Entry 5VHI (electron microscopy, 6.80 A resolution (low resolution: residue-level contacts below are approximate; hydrogen-bond / salt-bridge calls are withheld)); this record covers chains Z and c of the 19 polymer chains in the assembly.

# Chain Z
Name: 26S proteasome non-ATPase regulatory subunit 7
Organism: Homo sapiens
UniProtKB: P51665 (PSMD7_HUMAN); residue numbers follow UniProt; this construct covers 5-290
Chain sequence (286 residues; row label = number of the first residue in the row):
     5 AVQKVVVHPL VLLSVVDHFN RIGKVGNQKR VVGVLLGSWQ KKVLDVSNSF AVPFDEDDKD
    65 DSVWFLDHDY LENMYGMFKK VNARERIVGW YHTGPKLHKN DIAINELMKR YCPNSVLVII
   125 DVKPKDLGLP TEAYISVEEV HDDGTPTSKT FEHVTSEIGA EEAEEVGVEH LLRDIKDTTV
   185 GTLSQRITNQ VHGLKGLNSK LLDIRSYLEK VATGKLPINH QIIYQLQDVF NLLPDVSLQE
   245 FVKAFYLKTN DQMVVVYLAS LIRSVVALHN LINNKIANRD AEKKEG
Curated features (UniProtKB/Swiss-Prot):
  - modified residue (N6-acetyllysine): Lys204, Lys214
  - cross-link: Lys180 (Glycyl lysine isopeptide (Lys-Gly) (interchain with G-Cter in ubiquitin))

# Chain c
Name: 26S proteasome non-ATPase regulatory subunit 14
Organism: Homo sapiens
Notes: EC 3.4.19.-
UniProtKB: O00487 (PSDE_HUMAN); residue numbers follow UniProt; this construct covers 24-310
Chain sequence (287 residues; each row starts with the number of its first residue):
    24 AVDTAEQVYI SSLALLKMLK HGRAGVPMEV MGLMLGEFVD DYTVRVIDVF AMPQSGTGVS
    84 VEAVDPVFQA KMLDMLKQTG RPEMVVGWYH SHPGFGCWLS GVDINTQQSF EALSERAVAV
   144 VVDPIQSVKG KVVIDAFRLI NANMMVLGHE PRQTTSNLGH LNKPSIQALI HGLNRHYYSI
   204 TINYRKNELE QKMLLNLHKK SWMEGLTLQD YSEHCKHNES VVKEMLELAK NYNKAVEEED
   264 KMTPEQLAIK NVGKQDPKRH LEEHVDVLMT SNIVQCLAAM LDTVVFK
Curated features (UniProtKB/Swiss-Prot):
  - motif: His113 to Asp126 (JAMM motif)
  - binding site (Zn(2+)): His113, His115, Asp126
  - modified residue: Ser150 (Phosphoserine), Ser224 (Phosphoserine), Thr266 (Phosphothreonine)
  - mutagenesis: His113 to His115 (Abolishes ubiquitin thioesterase activity, leading to prevent maintenance of JMJD2A/KDM4A on chromatin)

# Chain Z / chain c interface
Residue-residue contacts (101):
  Pro13(Z) - Leu220(c)
  Leu14(Z) - Leu39(c)
  Leu16(Z) - Met216(c)
  Leu16(Z) - Leu220(c)
  Leu17(Z) - Ser35(c)
  Leu17(Z) - Leu36(c)
  Leu17(Z) - Leu39(c)
  Leu17(Z) - Leu217(c)
  Val20(Z) - Leu212(c)
  Val20(Z) - Met216(c)
  Asp21(Z) - Leu36(c)
  Asp21(Z) - Arg104(c)
  Asn24(Z) - Arg68(c)
  Arg25(Z) - Gly103(c)
  Arg25(Z) - Arg104(c)
  Asn52(Z) - Lys40(c)
  Asn52(Z) - Lys43(c)
  Tyr74(Z) - Met98(c)
  Tyr74(Z) - Gln101(c)
  Tyr74(Z) - Thr102(c)
  Asn77(Z) - Met98(c)
  Met78(Z) - Met98(c)
  Met81(Z) - Phe91(c)
  Met81(Z) - Met95(c)
  Lys84(Z) - Pro76(c)
  Lys84(Z) - Phe91(c)
  Val85(Z) - Met75(c)
  Val85(Z) - Pro76(c)
  Val85(Z) - Gln77(c)
  Pro128(Z) - Met216(c)
  Asp130(Z) - Asn219(c)
  Leu131(Z) - Asn219(c)
  Leu131(Z) - Lys223(c)
  Gly132(Z) - Lys223(c)
  Leu133(Z) - Lys223(c)
  Ile162(Z) - Leu220(c)
  Ile162(Z) - Ser224(c)
  Glu165(Z) - Arg46(c)
  Glu166(Z) - Lys152(c)
  Ala167(Z) - Leu42(c)
  Glu168(Z) - Leu42(c)
  Val170(Z) - Lys152(c)
  Val170(Z) - Val155(c)
  Gly171(Z) - Leu38(c)
  Gly171(Z) - Leu42(c)
  Val172(Z) - Leu217(c)
  Val172(Z) - His221(c)
  His174(Z) - Val155(c)
  His174(Z) - Val156(c)
  His174(Z) - Tyr207(c)
  Leu175(Z) - Ser35(c)
  Leu175(Z) - Leu38(c)
  Leu175(Z) - Tyr207(c)
  Leu175(Z) - Lys209(c)
  Leu176(Z) - Lys209(c)
  Leu176(Z) - Leu217(c)
  Leu176(Z) - His221(c)
  Asp178(Z) - Gln214(c)
  Asp178(Z) - Leu218(c)
  Ile179(Z) - His221(c)
  Ile179(Z) - Lys222(c)
  Ile179(Z) - Trp225(c)
  Asp181(Z) - Trp225(c)
  Thr182(Z) - Trp225(c)
  Val184(Z) - Ile296(c)
  Gly185(Z) - Met292(c)
  Thr186(Z) - Met292(c)
  Gln189(Z) - Ile296(c)
  Gln189(Z) - Cys299(c)
  Gln189(Z) - Leu300(c)
  Thr192(Z) - Tyr234(c)
  Asn193(Z) - Cys299(c)
  Asn193(Z) - Met303(c)
  His196(Z) - Leu231(c)
  His196(Z) - Met303(c)
  Lys199(Z) - Thr230(c)
  Leu242(Z) - Val308(c)
  Ala248(Z) - Glu242(c)
  Phe249(Z) - Val308(c)
  Leu251(Z) - Glu242(c)
  Leu251(Z) - Lys246(c)
  Lys252(Z) - Glu242(c)
  Lys252(Z) - Val297(c)
  Lys252(Z) - Ala301(c)
  Lys252(Z) - Leu304(c)
  Asp255(Z) - Glu242(c)
  Asp255(Z) - Lys246(c)
  Gln256(Z) - Gln298(c)
  Val259(Z) - Ser294(c)
  Val259(Z) - Val297(c)
  Val259(Z) - Gln298(c)
  Leu262(Z) - Lys253(c)
  Leu262(Z) - Leu291(c)
  Ala263(Z) - Leu291(c)
  Ile266(Z) - His287(c)
  Ile266(Z) - Leu291(c)
  Arg267(Z) - Leu291(c)
  Val270(Z) - Leu284(c)
  Leu272(Z) - Leu270(c)
  His273(Z) - Leu284(c)
  Ile276(Z) - Leu270(c)
Also at the interface, not in a pair above, chain Z (64 interface residues in all): Phe23, Pro57, Pro134, Gly163, Val269
Also at the interface, not in a pair above, chain c (65 interface residues in all): Ile70, Lys94, Lys154, Glu213, Met226, Gly228, Asn256, Asp263

# In short
The interface between chain Z and chain c involves 64 residues on one side and 65 on the other. UniProt lists
3 Zn2+-binding residues and 3 mutagenesis sites on chain c.
Chain Z is 26S proteasome non-ATPase regulatory subunit 7 and chain c is 26S proteasome non-ATPase regulatory
subunit 14, both from Homo sapiens; the structure, Conformational Landscape of the p28-Bound Human Proteasome
Regulatory Particle, was determined by electron microscopy together with 5VGZ, 5VHF, 5VHH, 5VHJ, 5VHM, 5VHN
and 5 further entries from the same study.
